Entry 8VCT (electron microscopy, 3.83 A resolution); this record covers chains X and A of the 10 polymer chains in the assembly.

[Chain X]
Protein: Transposon Tn7 transposition protein TnsD
From: Escherichia coli
UniProt: P13991 (TNSD_ECOLX); numbering as in UniProt (aligned over 1-318)
Amino-acid sequence (318 residues; each row starts with the number of its first residue):
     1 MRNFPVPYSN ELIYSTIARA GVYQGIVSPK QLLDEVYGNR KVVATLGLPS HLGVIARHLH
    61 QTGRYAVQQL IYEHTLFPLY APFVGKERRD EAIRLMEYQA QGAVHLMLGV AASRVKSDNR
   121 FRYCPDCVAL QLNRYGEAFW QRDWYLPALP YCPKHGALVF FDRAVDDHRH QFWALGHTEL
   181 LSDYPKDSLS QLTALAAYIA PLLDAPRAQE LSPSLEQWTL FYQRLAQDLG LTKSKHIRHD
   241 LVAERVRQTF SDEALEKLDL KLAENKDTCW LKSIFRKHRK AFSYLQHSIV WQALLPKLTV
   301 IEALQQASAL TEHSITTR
Disordered / not traced: 311-318
UniProt features mapped onto this chain:
  - DNA-binding region: Y222 to L241 (H-T-H motif)
Metal / ion sites: Zn2+: C124, C127, C152, H155

[Chain A]
Protein: Transposon Tn7 transposition protein TnsC
From: Escherichia coli
UniProt: P05846 (TNSC_ECOLX); residue numbers follow UniProt; this construct covers 1-503
Amino-acid sequence (523 residues; row label = number of the first residue in the row):
     1 MGATRIQAVY RDTGVEAYRD NPFIEALPPL QESVNSAASL KSSLQLTSSD LQKSRVIRAH
    61 TICRIPDDYF QPLGTHLLLS ERISVMIRGG YVGRNPKTGD LQKHLQNGYE RVQTGELETF
   121 RFEEARSTAQ SLLLIGCSGS GKTTSLHRIL ATYPQVIYHR ELNVEQVVYL KIDCSHNGSL
   181 KEICLNFFRA LDRALGSNYE RRYGLKRHGI ETMLALMSQI ANAHALGLLV IDEIQHLSRS
   241 RSGGSQEMLN FFVTMVNIIG VPVMLIGTPK AREIFEADLR SARRGAGFGA IFWDPIQQTQ
   301 RGKPNQEWIA FTDNLWQLQL LQRKDALLSD EVRDVWYELS QGVMDIVVKL FVLAQLRALA
   361 LGNERITAGL LRQVYQDELK PVHPMLEALR SGIPERIARY SDLVVPEIDK RLIQLQLDIA
   421 AIQEQTPEEK ALQELDTEDQ RHLYLMLKED YDSSLLIPTI KKAFSQNPTM TRQKLLPLVL
   481 QWLMEGETVV SELEKPSKSK KVSPNSSSVD KLAAALEHHH HHH
Disordered / not traced: 1-2, 486-523
Differences from the reference sequence: engineered mutation G2 (Ser in P05846); expression tag (504-523)
Metal / ion sites: Mg2+: T143, E233 (together with ADP)
Residues lining bound ligands: ADP (adenosine-5'-diphosphate): P66, Y69, F70, Q71, S138, G139, S140, G141, K142, T143, T144, E233, Q235, M344, D345, V348

[How chain X and chain A interact]
Contacting residue pairs (7):
  E91(X) - R396(A)  salt bridge
  R94(X) - E387(A)  salt bridge
  R94(X) - R396(A)
  R94(X) - Y400(A)
  Y98(X) - R399(A)
  Y98(X) - Y400(A)  hydrogen bond
  Q99(X) - R399(A)

[In short]
Chain X and chain A each contribute 4 residues to their interface; the contacts include 1 hydrogen bond and 2
salt bridges. Polar contacts include E91(X)-R396(A), R94(X)-E387(A) and Y98(X)-Y400(A). Bound to chain A: ADP.
C124(X), C127(X), C152(X) and H155(X) form the Zn2+ site.
Here chain X is Transposon Tn7 transposition protein TnsD and chain A is Transposon Tn7 transposition protein
TnsC, both from Escherichia coli. Entry 8VCT (CyoEM structure of the TnsC(1-503)-TnsD(1-318)-DNA complex in a
6:2:1 stoichiometry from E. coli Tn7 bound to ...) was determined by electron microscopy together with 8GLU,
8GLW, 8GLX and 8VCJ from the same study.
